PDB entry 4M8H | X-ray diffraction, 2.20 A resolution | chains A and B

== Chain A ==
Protein: Retinoic acid receptor RXR-alpha
Organism: Homo sapiens
Notes: fragment: hrxralpha-lbd
UniProtKB: P19793 (RXRA_HUMAN); numbering as in UniProt (aligned over 228-458)
Chain sequence (231 residues; row label = number of the first residue in the row):
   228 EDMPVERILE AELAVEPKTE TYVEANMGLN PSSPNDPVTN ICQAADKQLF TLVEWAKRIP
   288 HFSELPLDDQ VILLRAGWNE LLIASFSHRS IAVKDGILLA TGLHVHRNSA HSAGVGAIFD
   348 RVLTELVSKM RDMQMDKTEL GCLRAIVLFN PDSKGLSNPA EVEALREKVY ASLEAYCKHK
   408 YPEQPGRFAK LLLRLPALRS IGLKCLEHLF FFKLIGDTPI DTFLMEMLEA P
Disordered / not traced: 245-261
Residues lining bound ligands: R4M ((2E,6Z,8E)-3,7-dimethyl-8-[(4R)-4-methyl-3,4-dihydronaphthalen-1(2H)-ylidene]octa-2,6-dienoic acid): I268, A271, A272, Q275, W305, N306, L309, I310, F313, R316, L326, A327, V342, I345, F346, C432, H435, L436, F439
Curated features (UniProtKB/Swiss-Prot):
  - region: R348 to G368 (Required for nuclear export)
  - binding site (9-cis-retinoate): R316, A327
  - binding site (all-trans-retinoate): R316, A327
  - modified residue (Phosphoserine): S259, S260

== Chain B ==
Protein: Nuclear receptor coactivator 2
Notes: fragment: grip-1
UniProtKB: Q15596 (NCOA2_HUMAN); residues 686-696 here = UniProt positions 686-696
Chain sequence (11 residues; each row starts with the number of its first residue):
   686 KHKILHRLLQ D

== Chain A / chain B interface ==
Residue-residue contacts (27; chain A residue first):
  F277(A) - L693(B)  hydrophobic
  V280(A) - L690(B)  hydrophobic
  V280(A) - L693(B)  hydrophobic
  V280(A) - L694(B)  hydrophobic
  K284(A) - L693(B)  hydrogen bond (side chain-backbone)
  K284(A) - L694(B)  hydrogen bond (side chain-backbone)
  K284(A) - D696(B)
  L294(A) - H691(B)
  L294(A) - L694(B)  hydrophobic
  Q297(A) - L694(B)
  V298(A) - H687(B)
  V298(A) - L690(B)  hydrophobic
  V298(A) - H691(B)
  V298(A) - L694(B)  hydrophobic
  L301(A) - L690(B)  hydrophobic
  L301(A) - L694(B)  hydrophobic
  R302(A) - H687(B)  hydrogen bond
  R302(A) - L690(B)
  T449(A) - I689(B)
  F450(A) - I689(B)  hydrophobic
  F450(A) - L693(B)  hydrophobic
  E453(A) - H687(B)
  E453(A) - K688(B)  hydrogen bond (side chain-backbone)
  E453(A) - I689(B)  hydrogen bond (side chain-backbone)
  E453(A) - L690(B)  hydrogen bond (side chain-backbone)
  E456(A) - H687(B)  salt bridge
  A457(A) - H687(B)
Also at the interface, not in a pair above, chain A (15 interface residues in all): E281, F289
Also at the interface, not in a pair above, chain B (9 interface residues in all): Q695

== In short ==
Chain A and chain B form an interface of 15 and 9 residues respectively, with 6 hydrogen bonds and 1 salt
bridge. Polar pairs include E456(A)-H687(B), K284(A)-L693(B) and K284(A)-L694(B). Ligands of chain A: compound
R4M.
Chain A is Retinoic acid receptor RXR-alpha (Homo sapiens) and chain B is Nuclear receptor coactivator 2; the
structure, CRYSTAL STRUCTURE OF HUMAN RETINOID X RECEPTOR ALPHA-LIGAND BINDING DOMAIN COMPLEX WITH (R)4-METHYL
9cUAB30 AND COACTIVATOR ..., was determined by X-ray diffraction, deposited together with 4M8E.
